9J4T - chains C and E of the 5 polymer chains in the assembly; structure by X-ray diffraction, 2.04 A resolution.

[Chain C]
Name: Nucleoprotein
Reference sequence: P0DTC9 (NCAP_SARS2); residues 1-9 here correspond to UniProt positions 105-113 (UniProt number = residue number + 104)
Amino-acid sequence (9 residues; each row starts with the number of its first residue):
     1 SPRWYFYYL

[Chain E]
Name: SPR epitope specific TCR CLB1 BETA
Organism: Homo sapiens
Amino-acid sequence (244 residues; each row starts with the number of its first residue; numbering starts at 0):
     0 MNAGVTQTPK FRILKIGQSM TLQCTQDMNH NYMYWYRQDP GMGLKLIYYS VGAGITDKGE
    60 VPNGYNVSRS TTEDFPLRLE LAAPSQTSVY FCASRQLAGF YEQYFGPGTR LTVTEDLKNV
   120 FPPEVAVFEP SEAEISHTQK ATLVCLATGF YPDHVELSWW VNGKEVHSGV CTDPQPLKEQ
   180 PALNDSRYAL SSRLRVSATF WQNPRNHFRC QVQFYGLSEN DEWTQDRAKP VTQIVSAEAW
   240 GRAD
Unresolved in the structure: 243
Disulfide bonds: Cys23-Cys91, Cys144-Cys209

[Chain C / chain E interface]
Contacting residue pairs (10; chain C residue first):
  Trp4(C) - Gly98(E)
  Trp4(C) - Phe99(E)
  Tyr5(C) - Phe99(E)  hydrophobic
  Phe6(C) - Ala97(E)
  Phe6(C) - Gly98(E)
  Tyr7(C) - Leu96(E)  hydrophobic
  Tyr8(C) - Asn30(E)  hydrogen bond
  Tyr8(C) - Tyr31(E)
  Tyr8(C) - Gln95(E)
  Tyr8(C) - Leu96(E)  hydrophobic
Other interface residues (no listed pair), chain E (8 interface residues in all): Tyr100
The authors on this interface:
  - residue pairs: Ala97(E)-Phe6(C), Gly98(E)-Trp4(C), Phe99(E)-Trp4(C), Phe99(E)-Phe6(C), Tyr100(E)-Phe6(C)

[In short]
5 residues of chain C face 8 of chain E across their interface, with 1 hydrogen bond. Its one hydrogen-bonded
contact is Tyr8(C)-Asn30(E). The paper describes contacts between Ala97(E) and Phe6(C), Gly98(E) and Trp4(C)
and Phe99(E) and Trp4(C) among others.
Here chain C is Nucleoprotein and chain E is SPR epitope specific TCR CLB1 BETA (Homo sapiens). Entry 9J4T
(Structural basis for recognition of SARS-CoV-2 conserved nucleocapside epitopes by dominant T cell receptors)
was determined by X-ray diffraction, deposited together with 9WBD, 9J4U and 9J4V.
